Entry 7JFR (X-ray diffraction, 2.35 A resolution); this record covers chains B and F of the 7 polymer chains in the assembly.

[Chain B]
Molecule: Tubulin beta-2B chain
Source organism: Bos taurus
Reference sequence: Q6B856 (TBB2B_BOVIN); the author numbering skips numbers that UniProt does not, so the offset changes along the chain: 1-42 = UniProt 1-42; 45-360 = UniProt 43-358; 369-455 = UniProt 359-445
Amino-acid sequence (445 residues; numbered 1 to 455; 10 numbers in that range are skipped by the numbering (no residue carries them; nothing is unmodelled there); the number before each row is that of its first residue):
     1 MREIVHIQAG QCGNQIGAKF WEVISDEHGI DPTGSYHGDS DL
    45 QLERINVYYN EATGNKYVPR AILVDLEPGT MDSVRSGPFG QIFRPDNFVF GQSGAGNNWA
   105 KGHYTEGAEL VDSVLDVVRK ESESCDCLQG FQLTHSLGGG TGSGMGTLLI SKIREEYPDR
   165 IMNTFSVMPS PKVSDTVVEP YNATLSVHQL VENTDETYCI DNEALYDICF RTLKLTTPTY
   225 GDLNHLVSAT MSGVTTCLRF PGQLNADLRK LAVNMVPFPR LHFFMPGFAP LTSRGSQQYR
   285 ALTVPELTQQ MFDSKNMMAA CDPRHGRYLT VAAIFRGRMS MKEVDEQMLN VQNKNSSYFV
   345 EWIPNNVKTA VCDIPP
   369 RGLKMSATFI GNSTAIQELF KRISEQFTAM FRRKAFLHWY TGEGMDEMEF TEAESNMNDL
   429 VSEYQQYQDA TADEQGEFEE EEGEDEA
Unresolved in the structure: 439-455
Metal / ion sites: Mg2+ site 1 near Gln11 (its only coordinating residue here); Mg2+ site 2 near Glu113 (its only coordinating residue here)
Ligand contacts: GDP (guanosine-5'-diphosphate): Ala9, Gly10, Gln11, Cys12, Gln15, Ile16, Asp69, Ala99, Asn101, Ser140, Gly142, Gly143, Gly144, Thr145, Gly146, Val171, Pro173, Val177, Ser178, Glu183, Asn206, Tyr224, Leu227, Asn228
Swiss-Prot annotation at these positions:
  - motif: Met1 to Ile4 (MREI motif)
  - binding site (GTP): Gln11, Glu71, Ser140, Gly144, Thr145, Gly146, Asn206, Asn228
  - binding site (Mg(2+)): Glu71
  - modified residue: Ser40 (Phosphoserine), Thr57 (Phosphothreonine), Lys60 (N6-acetyllysine), Ser174 (Phosphoserine), Thr287 (Phosphothreonine), Thr292 (Phosphothreonine), Arg320 (Omega-N-methylarginine), Glu448 (5-glutamyl polyglutamate)
  - cross-link (Glycyl lysine isopeptide (Lys-Gly)): Lys60 (interchain with G-Cter in ubiquitin), Lys326 (interchain with G-Cter in ubiquitin)

[Chain F]
Molecule: Uncharacterized protein
Source organism: Gallus gallus
Reference sequence: E1BQ43 (E1BQ43_CHICK); residue numbers follow UniProt; this construct covers 1-378
Amino-acid sequence (378 residues; each row starts with the number of its first residue):
     1 MYTFVVRDEN SSVYAEVSRL LLATGQWKRL RKDNPRFNLM LGERNRLPFG RLGHEPGLVQ
    61 LVNYYRGADK LCRKASLVKL IKTSPELSES CTWFPESYVI YPTNLKTPVA PAQNGIRHLI
   121 NNTRTDEREV FLAAYNRRRE GREGNVWIAK SSAGAKGEGI LISSEASELL DFIDEQGQVH
   181 VIQKYLEKPL LLEPGHRKFD IRSWVLVDHL YNIYLYREGV LRTSSEPYNS ANFQDKTCHL
   241 TNHCIQKEYS KNYGRYEEGN EMFFEEFNQY LMDALNTTLE NSILLQIKHI IRSCLMCIEP
   301 AISTKHLHYQ SFQLFGFDFM VDEELKVWLI EVNGAPACAQ KLYAELCQGI VDVAISSVFP
   361 LADTGQKTSQ PTSIFIKL
Unresolved in the structure: 105-124, 156-159, 363-372
Ligand contacts: AMP-PCP (ACP; phosphomethylphosphonic acid adenylate ester): Lys74, Pro95, Ile148, Lys150, Gln183, Lys184, Tyr185, Leu186, Lys198, Asp200, Arg222, His239, Leu240, Thr241, Asn242, Asp318, Met320, Ile330, Glu331, Asn333

[How chain B and chain F interact]
Contacting residue pairs (8; chain B residue first):
  Leu333(B) - Pro56(F)
  Gln336(B) - Arg36(F)  hydrogen bond
  Asn337(B) - Arg36(F)  hydrogen bond
  Asn337(B) - Gly57(F)
  Asn337(B) - Leu58(F)
  Ser340(B) - Leu30(F)
  Ser340(B) - Asn34(F)  hydrogen bond
  Asn349(B) - Arg36(F)
Interface residues without a listed pair, chain B (8 interface residues in all): Arg311, Ser341, Glu345
Interface residues without a listed pair, chain F (10 interface residues in all): Thr3, Lys28, Arg31, Glu55

[In short]
8 residues of chain B and 10 residues of chain F are in contact; the contacts include 3 hydrogen bonds. Polar
pairs include Gln336(B)-Arg36(F), Asn337(B)-Arg36(F) and Ser340(B)-Asn34(F). Bound to chain B: GDP. Chain F
binds AMP-PCP.
Here chain B is Tubulin beta-2B chain (Bos taurus) and chain F is Uncharacterized protein (Gallus gallus).
Entry 7JFR (Auristatin bound to tubulin) was determined by X-ray diffraction.
